9GY0 - chains E and G of the 7 polymer chains in the assembly; structure by electron microscopy, 3.42 A resolution.

[Chain E (and G)]
Protein: Proliferating cell nuclear antigen
Source organism: Homo sapiens
Notes: chain G of this document is another copy of the same molecule, construct and numbering; everything in this record applies to it too
Reference sequence: P12004 (PCNA_HUMAN); residues 1-261 here = UniProt positions 1-261
Sequence (263 residues; numbered -1 to 261; the number before each row is that of its first residue; numbers below 1 keep their minus sign (Gly-1 is residue -1)):
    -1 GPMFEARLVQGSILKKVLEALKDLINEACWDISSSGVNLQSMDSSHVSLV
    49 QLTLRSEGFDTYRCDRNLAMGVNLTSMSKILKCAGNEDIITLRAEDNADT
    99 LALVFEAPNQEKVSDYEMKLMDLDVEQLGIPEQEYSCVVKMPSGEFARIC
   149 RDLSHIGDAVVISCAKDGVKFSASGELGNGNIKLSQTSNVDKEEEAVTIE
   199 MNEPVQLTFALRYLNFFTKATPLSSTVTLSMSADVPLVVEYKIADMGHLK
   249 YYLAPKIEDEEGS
Not modelled in the structure: -1 to 0, 257-261 (chain G: -1 to 0, 254-261)
Sequence notes: expression tag (-1 to 0)
Curated features (UniProtKB/Swiss-Prot):
  - DNA-binding region: Arg61 to Lys80
  - modified residue: Lys14 (N6-acetyllysine), Lys77 (N6-acetyllysine), Lys80 (N6-acetyllysine), Tyr211 (Phosphotyrosine), Lys248 (N6-acetyllysine)
  - cross-link (Glycyl lysine isopeptide (Lys-Gly)): Lys164 (interchain with G-Cter in SUMO2), Lys254 (interchain with G-Cter in SUMO2)
  - natural variant: Ser228 (S228I: In ATLD2)
  - mutagenesis: Lys13 (K13R: Inhibits acetylation, recruitment to DNA damage sites, inducible ubiquitination and protein degradation, DNA replication and repair synthesis efficiencies, but homotrimer formation, nuclear ...), Lys14 (K14R: Inhibits acetylation, recruitment to DNA damage sites, inducible ubiquitination and protein degradation, DNA replication and repair synthesis efficiencies, but homotrimer formation, nuclear ...), Lys20 (K20R: Inhibits acetylation, recruitment to DNA damage sites, inducible ubiquitination and protein degradation, DNA replication and repair synthesis efficiencies, but homotrimer formation, nuclear ...), Met40 (M40A: Complete loss of interaction with UHRF2), Ser43 to Val45 (No effect on POLD3-binding. Impairs binding to ALKBH2), Lys77 (K77A: Inhibits recruitment to DNA damage sites, but nuclear localization is similar as the wild-type; in association with A-80 ...), Lys80 (K80A: Inhibits recruitment to DNA damage sites, but nuclear localization is similar as the wild-type; in association with A-77 ...), Gln125 to Ile128 (Strong decrease in POLD3-binding. Impairs binding to ALKBH2), Ile128 (I128A: Complete loss of interaction with UHRF2), Lys164 (K164R: Abolishes ubiquitination. No effect on interaction with SHPRH), Val188 to Lys190 (No effect on POLD3-binding. No effect on ALKBH2-binding), Tyr211 (Y211F: Alters chromatin-associated PCNA stability and its function in DNA replication and repair), 3 further mutagenesis entries in UniProt

[Chain E / chain G interface]
Pairs across the interface (27; chain E residue first):
  Ser74(E) - Leu175(G)
  Lys77(E) - His153(G)
  Lys77(E) - Leu175(G)
  Ile78(E) - Ile154(G)  hydrophobic
  Cys81(E) - Asp150(G)  hydrogen bond
  Gly83(E) - Arg146(G)
  Glu109(E) - Leu182(G)
  Glu109(E) - Ser183(G)  hydrogen bond (backbone-backbone)
  Glu109(E) - Thr185(G)
  Glu109(E) - Glu193(G)
  Lys110(E) - Lys181(G)
  Lys110(E) - Leu182(G)
  Val111(E) - Ile180(G)
  Val111(E) - Lys181(G)  hydrogen bond (backbone-backbone)
  Ser112(E) - Asn179(G)
  Ser112(E) - Ile180(G)
  Asp113(E) - Gly178(G)
  Asp113(E) - Asn179(G)  hydrogen bond (backbone-backbone)
  Tyr114(E) - Asp150(G)  hydrogen bond
  Tyr114(E) - Ile154(G)  hydrophobic
  Tyr114(E) - Asn177(G)
  Tyr114(E) - Gly178(G)
  Tyr114(E) - Ile180(G)
  Glu115(E) - Leu175(G)
  Glu115(E) - Gly176(G)
  Glu115(E) - Asn177(G)  hydrogen bond (backbone-backbone)
  Lys117(E) - Glu174(G)
Interface residues without a listed pair, chain E (15 interface residues in all): Ala82, Met116
Interface residues without a listed pair, chain G (17 interface residues in all): Glu143

[In short]
15 residues of chain E and 17 residues of chain G are in contact; the contacts include 6 hydrogen bonds. Polar
pairs include Cys81(E)-Asp150(G), Tyr114(E)-Asp150(G) and Glu109(E)-Ser183(G). UniProt lists 23 mutagenesis
sites on chain E.
Both chains are Proliferating cell nuclear antigen (Homo sapiens). Entry 9GY0 (Cryo_EM structure of human FAN1
R507H mutant in complex with 5' flap DNA substrate and PCNA) was determined by electron microscopy together
with 8S5A, 9EO1 and 9EOA from the same study.
